PDB entry 6AD0 | electron microscopy, 3.90 A resolution | chains H and C of the 6 polymer chains in the assembly

== Chain H ==
Protein: VH of Fab 2G8
Organism: Mus musculus
Notes: antibody fragment or engineered binder
Amino-acid sequence (115 residues; row label = number of the first residue in the row):
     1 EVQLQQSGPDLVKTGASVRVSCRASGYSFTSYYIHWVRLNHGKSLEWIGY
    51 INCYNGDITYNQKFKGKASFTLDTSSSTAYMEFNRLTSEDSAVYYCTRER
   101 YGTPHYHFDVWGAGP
Not modelled in the structure: 1

== Chain C ==
Protein: VP3
Organism: Coxsackievirus A10
Reference sequence: A0A1V0FT21 (A0A1V0FT21_9ENTO); residues 1-240 here correspond to UniProt positions 325-564 (UniProt number = residue number + 324)
Amino-acid sequence (240 residues; each row starts with the number of its first residue):
     1 GIPAELRPGTNQFLTTDDGTAAPILPGFTPTPTIHIPGEVHSLLELCRVE
    51 TILEVNNTTEATGLTRLLIPVSSQNKADELCAAFMVDPGRIGPWQSTLVG
   101 QICRYYTQWSGSLKVTFMFTGSFMATGKMLVAYSPPGSAQPANRETAMLG
   151 THVIWDFGLQSSVSLVIPWISNTHFRTAKTGGNYDYYTAGVVTLWYQTNY
   201 VVPPETPGEAYIIAMGAAQDNFTLKICKDTDEVTQQAVLQ

== How chain H and chain C interact ==
Pairs across the interface - 9 pairs, chain H then chain C:
  Ser31(H) - Thr62(C)
  Tyr32(H) - Glu60(C)  hydrogen bond
  Arg100(H) - Thr58(C)
  Arg100(H) - Thr59(C)
  Arg100(H) - Ala61(C)
  Arg100(H) - Thr62(C)  hydrogen bond
  Arg100(H) - Arg66(C)
  Tyr101(H) - Thr62(C)
  Gly102(H) - Thr62(C)
Other interface residues (no listed pair), chain H (6 interface residues in all): Ser28

== Overview ==
Chain H and chain C each contribute 6 residues to their interface, with 2 hydrogen bonds. Among the polar
pairs are Tyr32(H)-Glu60(C) and Arg100(H)-Thr62(C).
Here chain H is VH of Fab 2G8 (Mus musculus) and chain C is VP3 (Coxsackievirus A10). Entry 6AD0 (The
structure of CVA10 mature virion in complex with Fab 2G8) was determined by electron microscopy, deposited
together with 6ACU, 6ACW, 6ACY, 6ACZ and 6AD1.
